Entry 1Q5Y (X-ray diffraction, 1.40 A resolution); this record covers chains C and D of the 4 polymer chains in the assembly.

== Chain C (and D) ==
Name: Nickel responsive regulator
Organism: Escherichia coli
Notes: fragment: C-terminal domain of NikR; chain D of this document is another copy of the same molecule, construct and numbering; everything in this record applies to it too
UniProtKB: P0A6Z6 (NIKR_ECOLI); residue numbers follow UniProt; this construct covers 49-133
Amino-acid sequence (85 residues; numbered 49 to 133; the number before each row is that of its first residue):
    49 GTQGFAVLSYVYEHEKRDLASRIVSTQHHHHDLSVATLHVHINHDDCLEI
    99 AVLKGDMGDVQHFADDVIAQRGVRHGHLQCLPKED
Unresolved in the structure: 49-50, 133 (chain D: 49, 64-66, 133)
Bound ions: Ni2+ site 1: His76 (shared with 3 residues of chain A); Ni2+ site 2: His87, His89, Cys95 (shared with 1 residue of chain A)

== Chain C / chain D interface ==
Residue-residue contacts - 24 pairs, chain C then chain D:
  Phe53(C) - Ile90(D)  hydrophobic
  Val55(C) - Ile98(D)  hydrophobic
  Ser57(C) - Gln127(D)  hydrogen bond
  Leu86(C) - Val100(D)  hydrophobic
  Ile90(C) - Phe53(D)  hydrophobic
  Leu96(C) - Val55(D)  hydrophobic
  Leu96(C) - Val100(D)  hydrophobic
  Leu96(C) - Leu129(D)  hydrophobic
  Ile98(C) - Ile98(D)  hydrophobic
  Ile98(C) - Val100(D)  hydrophobic
  Val100(C) - Leu86(D)  hydrophobic
  Val100(C) - Leu96(D)  hydrophobic
  Val100(C) - Ile98(D)  hydrophobic
  Arg122(C) - Glu132(D)  salt bridge
  His123(C) - Leu129(D)
  His123(C) - Glu132(D)  salt bridge
  His125(C) - His125(D)
  His125(C) - Gln127(D)
  Gln127(C) - Ser57(D)  hydrogen bond
  Gln127(C) - His123(D)
  Leu129(C) - Leu96(D)  hydrophobic
  Leu129(C) - His123(D)
  Glu132(C) - Arg122(D)  salt bridge
  Glu132(C) - His123(D)  salt bridge
Other interface residues (no listed pair), chain C (18 interface residues in all): Val59, Val83, Ala84, Val88
Other interface residues (no listed pair), chain D (19 interface residues in all): Val59, Val83, Ala84, Val88, Asp94

== In short ==
18 residues of chain C and 19 residues of chain D are in contact; the contacts include 2 hydrogen bonds and 4
salt bridges. Polar contacts include Arg122(C)-Glu132(D), His123(C)-Glu132(D) and Ser57(C)-Gln127(D). The Ni2+
site 2 is built by His87(C), His89(C) and Cys95(C).
Both chains are Nickel responsive regulator (Escherichia coli). Entry 1Q5Y (Nickel-Bound C-terminal Regulatory
Domain of NikR) was determined by X-ray diffraction together with 1Q5V from the same study.
